PDB entry 4M3F | X-ray diffraction, 2.00 A resolution | chain A

Chain A:
Protein: HTH-type transcriptional regulator EthR
From: Mycobacterium tuberculosis
UniProtKB: P96222 (ETHR_MYCTU); residues 1-216 here = UniProt positions 1-216
Chain sequence (216 residues; each row starts with the number of its first residue):
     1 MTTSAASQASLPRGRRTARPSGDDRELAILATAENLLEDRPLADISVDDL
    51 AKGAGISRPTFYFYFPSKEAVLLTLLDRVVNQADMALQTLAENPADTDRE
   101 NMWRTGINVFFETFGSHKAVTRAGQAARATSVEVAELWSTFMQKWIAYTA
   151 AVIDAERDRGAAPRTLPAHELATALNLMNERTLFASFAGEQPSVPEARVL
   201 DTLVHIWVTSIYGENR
Disordered / not traced: 1-21, 215-216
Ligand contacts: 2D1 (N-(3-methylbutyl)-4-(2-methyl-1,3-thiazol-4-yl)benzenesulfonamide): Leu87, Met102, Trp103, Gly106, Ile107, Phe110, Phe114, Trp138, Met142, Trp145, Tyr148, Thr149, Val152, Leu175, Asn176, Asn179, Glu180, Leu183, Phe184, Trp207
Reported in the primary citation:
  - binding site for 2D1: Leu87, Met102, Trp103, Phe110, Tyr148, Val152, Asn179, Trp207
  - conformationally variable residues (side-chain flip): Met102

Overview:
Bound to chain A: compound 2D1. The paper reports a binding site for 2D1 at Leu87, Met102 and Trp103 among
others; conformational variability at Met102.
Chain A is HTH-type transcriptional regulator EthR (Mycobacterium tuberculosis); the structure, Rapid and
efficient design of new inhibitors of Mycobacterium tuberculosis transcriptional repressor EthR using fragment
growing ..., was determined by X-ray diffraction (same publication as 4M3B, 4M3D, 4M3E and 4M3G).
